Entry 1KFU (X-ray diffraction, 2.50 A resolution); this record covers chains L and S.

Chain L:
Molecule: M-calpain large subunit
Organism: Homo sapiens
Notes: EC 3.4.22.53; fragment: catalytic subunit
Reference sequence: P17655 (CAN2_HUMAN); residue numbers follow UniProt; this construct covers 2-700
Sequence (699 residues; each row starts with the number of its first residue):
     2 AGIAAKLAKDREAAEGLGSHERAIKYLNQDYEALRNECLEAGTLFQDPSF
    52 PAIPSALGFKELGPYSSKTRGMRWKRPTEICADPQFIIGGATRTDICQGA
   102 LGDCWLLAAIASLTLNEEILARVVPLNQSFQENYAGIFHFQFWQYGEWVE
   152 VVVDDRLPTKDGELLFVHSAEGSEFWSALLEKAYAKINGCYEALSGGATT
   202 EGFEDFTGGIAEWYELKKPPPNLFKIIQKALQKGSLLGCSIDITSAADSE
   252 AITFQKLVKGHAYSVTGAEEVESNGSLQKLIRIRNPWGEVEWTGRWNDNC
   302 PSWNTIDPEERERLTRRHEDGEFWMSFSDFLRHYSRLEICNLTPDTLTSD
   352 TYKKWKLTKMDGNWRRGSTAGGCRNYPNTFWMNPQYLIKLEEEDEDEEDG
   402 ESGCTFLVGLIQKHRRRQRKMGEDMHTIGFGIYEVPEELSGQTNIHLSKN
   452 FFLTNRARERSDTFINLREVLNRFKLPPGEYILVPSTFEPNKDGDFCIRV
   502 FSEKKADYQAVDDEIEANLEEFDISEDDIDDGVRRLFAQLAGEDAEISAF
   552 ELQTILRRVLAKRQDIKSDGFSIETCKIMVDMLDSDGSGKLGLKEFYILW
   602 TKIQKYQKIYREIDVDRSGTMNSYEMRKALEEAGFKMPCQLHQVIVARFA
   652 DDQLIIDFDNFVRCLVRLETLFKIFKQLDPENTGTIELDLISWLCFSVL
Curated features (UniProtKB/Swiss-Prot):
  - region: Glu515 to Asp529 (Linker)
  - active site: Cys105, His262, Asn286
  - binding site (Ca(2+)): Ile89, Gly91, Asp96, Glu175, Gln229, Lys230, Glu292, Asp299, Glu323, Ala542, Asp545, Glu547, Glu552, Asp585, Asp587, Ser589, Lys591, Glu596, Asp615, Asp617 and 5 more in UniProt
  - modified residue: Ala2 (N-acetylalanine)
From the paper describing this entry:
  - catalytic residues: Gln99, Cys105, His262, Asn286
  - contacts within the chain: His262-Asn286 (hydrogen bond)

Chain S:
Molecule: M-calpain small subunit
Organism: Homo sapiens
Notes: fragment: regulatory subunit
Reference sequence: P04632 (CPNS1_HUMAN); residues 785-968 here correspond to UniProt positions 85-268 (UniProt number = residue number - 700)
Sequence (184 residues; each row starts with the number of its first residue):
   785 THYSNIEANESEEVRQFRRLFAQLAGDDMEVSATELMNILNKVVTRHPDL
   835 KTDGFGIDTCRSMVAVMDSDTTGKLGFEEFKYLWNNIKRWQAIYKQFDTD
   885 RSGTICSSELPGAFEAAGFHLNEHLYNMIIRRYSDESGNMDFDNFISCLV
   935 RLDAMFRAFKSLDKDGTGQIQVNIQEWLQLTMYS
Curated features (UniProtKB/Swiss-Prot):
  - binding site (Ca(2+)): Ala809, Asp812, Glu814, Glu819, Asp837, Asp852, Asp854, Thr856, Lys858, Glu863, Asp882, Asp884, Ser886, Thr888, Glu893, Asp925
  - modified residue: Lys879 (N6-acetyllysine)

Interface between chain L and chain S:
Pairs across the interface - 133 pairs, chain L then chain S:
  Ala2(L) - Val850(S)
  Ala2(L) - Met851(S)
  Ala2(L) - Ser853(S)
  Gly3(L) - Val850(S)
  Gly3(L) - Met851(S)
  Gly3(L) - Asp852(S)
  Gly3(L) - Ser853(S)
  Ile4(L) - Thr855(S)
  Ile4(L) - Gln963(S)
  Ile4(L) - Leu964(S)  hydrophobic
  Ala5(L) - Ala942(S)  hydrophobic
  Ala5(L) - Ser945(S)
  Ala5(L) - Leu946(S)  hydrophobic
  Ala5(L) - Leu964(S)  hydrophobic
  Lys7(L) - Ser853(S)  hydrogen bond
  Lys7(L) - Asp854(S)  salt bridge
  Leu8(L) - Gln963(S)
  Leu8(L) - Leu964(S)  hydrophobic
  Ala9(L) - Ser945(S)
  Ala9(L) - Leu946(S)
  Arg12(L) - Leu946(S)
  Arg12(L) - Gln955(S)  hydrogen bond (side chain-backbone)
  Arg12(L) - Val956(S)
  Arg12(L) - Glu960(S)  salt bridge
  Glu13(L) - Lys948(S)
  Phe60(L) - Thr785(S)
  Arg366(L) - Asp854(S)  hydrogen bond (side chain-backbone)
  Arg366(L) - Thr855(S)
  Arg366(L) - Thr856(S)
  Arg416(L) - Asp854(S)  salt bridge
  Arg417(L) - Asp811(S)
  Arg417(L) - Asp812(S)
  Arg417(L) - Met813(S)
  Arg417(L) - Glu814(S)  salt bridge
  Arg417(L) - Gly860(S)
  Arg417(L) - Glu863(S)  salt bridge
  Arg418(L) - Asp812(S)
  Arg420(L) - Thr785(S)
  Arg420(L) - Ser788(S)  hydrogen bond
  Arg420(L) - Asp811(S)
  Ile516(L) - Ile958(S)  hydrophobic
  Ile516(L) - Gln959(S)
  Ile516(L) - Leu962(S)  hydrophobic
  Phe551(L) - Ser918(S)
  Phe551(L) - Asp919(S)
  Phe551(L) - Glu920(S)
  Glu575(L) - Asp842(S)
  Glu575(L) - Arg916(S)
  Lys578(L) - Arg915(S)  hydrogen bond (side chain-backbone)
  Lys578(L) - Arg916(S)
  Lys578(L) - Ser918(S)
  Asp582(L) - Arg915(S)  salt bridge
  Asp585(L) - Arg915(S)  salt bridge
  Gly588(L) - Arg915(S)  hydrogen bond (backbone-side chain)
  Gly590(L) - Arg915(S)
  Gln641(L) - Thr855(S)
  Gln641(L) - Gln963(S)  hydrogen bond
  Leu642(L) - Gln959(S)
  Leu642(L) - Leu962(S)  hydrophobic
  Leu642(L) - Gln963(S)
  Gln644(L) - Thr855(S)
  Val645(L) - Thr855(S)
  Val645(L) - Tyr967(S)
  Ala648(L) - Thr855(S)
  Ala648(L) - Tyr967(S)
  Arg649(L) - Asp842(S)
  Arg649(L) - Arg845(S)  hydrogen bond (backbone-side chain)
  Arg649(L) - Ser846(S)  hydrogen bond
  Arg649(L) - Ala849(S)
  Arg649(L) - Met966(S)
  Arg649(L) - Ser968(S)  hydrogen bond (side chain-backbone)
  Phe650(L) - Arg845(S)
  Phe650(L) - Met966(S)  hydrophobic
  Ala651(L) - Arg845(S)  hydrogen bond (backbone-side chain)
  Asp653(L) - Ser816(S)  hydrogen bond
  Asp653(L) - Thr818(S)
  Asn661(L) - Arg845(S)
  Arg664(L) - Asp842(S)  salt bridge
  Cys665(L) - Met966(S)
  Arg668(L) - Arg935(S)
  Arg668(L) - Thr965(S)  hydrogen bond (side chain-backbone)
  Arg668(L) - Met966(S)  hydrogen bond (side chain-backbone)
  Arg668(L) - Ser968(S)  hydrogen bond
  Leu669(L) - Leu962(S)  hydrophobic
  Leu669(L) - Met966(S)  hydrophobic
  Leu672(L) - Trp961(S)  hydrogen bond (backbone-side chain)
  Leu672(L) - Leu962(S)  hydrophobic
  Leu672(L) - Thr965(S)
  Leu672(L) - Met966(S)  hydrophobic
  Phe673(L) - Leu962(S)  hydrophobic
  Ile675(L) - Trp961(S)  hydrophobic
  Phe676(L) - Val956(S)
  Phe676(L) - Asn957(S)
  Phe676(L) - Ile958(S)
  Phe676(L) - Trp961(S)
  Gly685(L) - Val956(S)
  Gly685(L) - Asn957(S)  hydrogen bond (backbone-side chain)
  Gly685(L) - Ile958(S)
  Thr686(L) - Gln955(S)  hydrogen bond
  Thr686(L) - Val956(S)
  Thr686(L) - Asn957(S)
  Ile687(L) - Ile954(S)
  Ile687(L) - Gln955(S)
  Ile687(L) - Val956(S)  hydrogen bond (backbone-backbone)
  Ile687(L) - Trp961(S)  hydrophobic
  Glu688(L) - Gln953(S)
  Glu688(L) - Ile954(S)
  Glu688(L) - Gln955(S)
  Leu689(L) - Phe943(S)
  Leu689(L) - Gln953(S)
  Leu689(L) - Ile954(S)  hydrogen bond (backbone-backbone)
  Asp690(L) - Phe943(S)
  Asp690(L) - Gly952(S)
  Leu691(L) - Phe940(S)  hydrophobic
  Leu691(L) - Phe943(S)  hydrophobic
  Leu691(L) - Gly952(S)
  Ile692(L) - Asn906(S)
  Trp694(L) - Met939(S)  hydrogen bond (side chain-backbone)
  Trp694(L) - Phe943(S)
  Trp694(L) - Trp961(S)  hydrophobic
  Trp694(L) - Leu964(S)  hydrophobic
  Leu695(L) - Leu909(S)  hydrophobic
  Leu695(L) - Phe940(S)  hydrophobic
  Cys696(L) - His908(S)
  Cys696(L) - Met912(S)
  Phe697(L) - Trp961(S)  hydrophobic
  Ser698(L) - Arg935(S)  hydrogen bond (backbone-side chain)
  Ser698(L) - Met939(S)
  Val699(L) - Met912(S)  hydrophobic
  Val699(L) - Tyr917(S)  hydrophobic
  Leu700(L) - Met912(S)
  Leu700(L) - Arg916(S)
  Leu700(L) - Arg935(S)
Also at the interface, not in a pair above, chain L (61 interface residues in all): Glu16, Asp494, Val581, Ser589, Asp652
Also at the interface, not in a pair above, chain S (62 interface residues in all): His786, Gly857, Phe861, Ile913, Arg941, Lys944
The authors on this interface:
  - residue pairs: Lys7(L)-Asp854(S) (salt bridge)
  - interface residues, chain L: Lys7(L)

Summary:
61 residues of chain L and 62 residues of chain S are in contact, with 22 hydrogen bonds and 8 salt bridges.
Among the polar pairs are Lys7(L)-Asp854(S), Arg12(L)-Glu960(S) and Arg416(L)-Asp854(S). The authors report a
salt bridge between Lys7(L) and Asp854(S). From the paper: catalytic residues Gln99(L), Cys105(L) and
His262(L) among others; the interface residue Lys7(L).
Here chain L is M-calpain large subunit and chain S is M-calpain small subunit, both from Homo sapiens. Entry
1KFU (Crystal Structure of Human m-Calpain Form II) was determined by X-ray diffraction, deposited together
with 1KFX.
